Entry 1E8I (X-ray diffraction, 1.95 A resolution); this record covers chains A and B.

# Chain A (and B)
Name: Early activation antigen CD69
Source organism: Homo sapiens
Notes: fragment: c-type lectin-like domain; chain B of this document is another copy of the same molecule, construct and numbering; everything in this record applies to it too
Reference sequence: Q07108 (CD69_HUMAN); residues 82-199 here = UniProt positions 82-199
Amino-acid sequence (118 residues; numbered 82 to 199; the number before each row is that of its first residue):
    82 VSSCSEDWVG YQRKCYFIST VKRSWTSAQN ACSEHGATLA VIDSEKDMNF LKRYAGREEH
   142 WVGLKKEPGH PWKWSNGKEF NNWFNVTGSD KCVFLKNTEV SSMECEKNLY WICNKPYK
Disordered / not traced: 82
Disulfides: Cys85-Cys96, Cys113-Cys194, Cys173-Cys186
Curated features (UniProtKB/Swiss-Prot):
  - glycosylation: Asn166 (N-linked (GlcNAc...) asparagine)
Reported in the primary citation:
  - self-association interface (contacts with another copy of this molecule); pairs are residue here / residue on that copy: Ser84-Ser84 (hydrogen bond), Asp88-Lys127 (salt bridge), Arg134-Tyr135 (hydrogen bond), Glu87, Val90, Tyr92, Phe131, Tyr135, Asn178, Thr179

# How chain A and chain B interact
Residue-residue contacts - 33 pairs, chain A then chain B:
  Ser83(A) - Ser84(B)
  Ser83(A) - Tyr198(B)
  Ser84(A) - Ser83(B)
  Ser84(A) - Ser84(B)  hydrogen bond (side chain-backbone)
  Glu87(A) - Gln93(B)
  Asp88(A) - Gln93(B)
  Asp88(A) - Lys127(B)  salt bridge
  Trp89(A) - Gly91(B)
  Trp89(A) - Tyr92(B)
  Val90(A) - Val90(B)  hydrophobic
  Val90(A) - Gly91(B)
  Val90(A) - Tyr92(B)  hydrophobic
  Gly91(A) - Trp89(B)
  Gly91(A) - Val90(B)
  Gly91(A) - Gly91(B)  hydrogen bond (backbone-backbone)
  Tyr92(A) - Asp88(B)
  Tyr92(A) - Trp89(B)
  Tyr92(A) - Val90(B)  hydrophobic
  Gln93(A) - Asp88(B)  hydrogen bond
  Ile99(A) - Arg134(B)
  Lys127(A) - Asp88(B)  salt bridge
  Arg134(A) - Ile99(B)
  Arg134(A) - Arg134(B)
  Arg134(A) - Tyr135(B)  hydrogen bond (side chain-backbone)
  Arg134(A) - Ala136(B)
  Tyr135(A) - Arg134(B)  hydrogen bond (backbone-side chain)
  Ala136(A) - Arg134(B)  hydrogen bond (backbone-side chain)
  Arg138(A) - Asn178(B)  hydrogen bond
  Arg138(A) - Thr179(B)
  His141(A) - Arg134(B)
  Asn178(A) - Arg138(B)
  Thr179(A) - Arg138(B)
  Tyr198(A) - Ser83(B)
Interface residues without a listed pair, chain A (21 interface residues in all): Phe131, Gly137
Interface residues without a listed pair, chain B (19 interface residues in all): Phe131, Gly137

# Overview
21 residues of chain A and 19 residues of chain B are in contact; the contacts include 7 hydrogen bonds and 2
salt bridges. Among the polar pairs are Asp88(A)-Lys127(B), Ser84(A)-Ser84(B) and Gln93(A)-Asp88(B). The paper
reports a self-association interface involving Ser84(A), Glu87(A) and Asp88(A) among others.
Chain A and chain B are both Early activation antigen CD69 (Homo sapiens); the structure, Human CD69 -
tetragonal form, was determined by X-ray diffraction, deposited together with 1E87.
